Entry 3EYG (X-ray diffraction, 1.90 A resolution); this record covers chain A.

[Chain A]
Molecule: Tyrosine-protein kinase
From: Homo sapiens
Notes: EC 2.7.10.2
UniProt: Q59GQ2 (Q59GQ2_HUMAN); numbering as in UniProt (aligned over 865-1154)
Sequence (290 residues; numbered 865 to 1154; the number before each row is that of its first residue):
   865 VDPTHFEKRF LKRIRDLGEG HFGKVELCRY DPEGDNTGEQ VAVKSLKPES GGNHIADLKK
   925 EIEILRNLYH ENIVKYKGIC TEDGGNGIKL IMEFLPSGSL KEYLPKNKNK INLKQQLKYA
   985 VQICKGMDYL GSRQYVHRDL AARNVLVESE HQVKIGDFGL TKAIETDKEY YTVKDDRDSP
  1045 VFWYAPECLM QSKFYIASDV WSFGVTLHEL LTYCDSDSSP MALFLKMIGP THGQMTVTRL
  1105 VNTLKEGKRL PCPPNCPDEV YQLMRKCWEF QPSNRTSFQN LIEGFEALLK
Disordered / not traced: 913-917, 947-949
Modified / non-standard residues: Tyr1034 (o-phosphotyrosine; PTR); Tyr1035 (o-phosphotyrosine; PTR)
Residues lining bound ligands: cp-690,550 (MI1; 3-{(3R,4R)-4-methyl-3-[methyl(7H-pyrrolo[2,3-d]pyrimidin-4-yl)amino]piperidin-1-yl}-3-oxopropanenitrile): Leu881, Gly882, Glu883, Gly884, Gly887, Lys888, Val889, Ala906, Lys908, Val938, Met956, Glu957, Phe958, Leu959, Gly962, Ser963, Arg1007, Asn1008, Leu1010, Gly1020, Asp1021

[In short]
Ligands of chain A: cp-690,550.
Chain A is Tyrosine-protein kinase (Homo sapiens); the structure, Crystal structures of JAK1 and JAK2
inhibitor complexes, was determined by X-ray diffraction (same publication as 3FUP and 3EYH).
